4Y80 - chains I and Y of the 34 polymer chains in the assembly; structure by X-ray diffraction, 2.50 A resolution.

# Chain I
Molecule: Proteasome subunit beta type-3
From: Saccharomyces cerevisiae S288c
Notes: EC 3.4.25.1
UniProt: P25451 (PSB3_YEAST); residues 0-204 here correspond to UniProt positions 1-205 (UniProt number = residue number + 1)
Sequence (205 residues; row label = number of the first residue in the row; numbering starts at 0):
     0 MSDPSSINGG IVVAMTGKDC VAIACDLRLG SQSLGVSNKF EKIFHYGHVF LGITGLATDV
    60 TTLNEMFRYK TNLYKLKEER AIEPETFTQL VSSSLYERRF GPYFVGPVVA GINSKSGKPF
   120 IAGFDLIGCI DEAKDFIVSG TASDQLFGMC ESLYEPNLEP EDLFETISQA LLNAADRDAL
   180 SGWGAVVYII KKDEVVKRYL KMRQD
Not modelled in the structure: 0
Curated features (UniProtKB/Swiss-Prot):
  - modified residue: S30 (Phosphoserine)
  - cross-link: K69 (Glycyl lysine isopeptide (Lys-Gly) (interchain with G-Cter in ubiquitin))

# Chain Y
Molecule: Proteasome subunit beta type-5
From: Saccharomyces cerevisiae S288c
Notes: EC 3.4.25.1
UniProt: P30656 (PSB5_YEAST); residues 1-212 here correspond to UniProt positions 76-287 (UniProt number = residue number + 75)
Sequence (212 residues; numbered 1 to 212; the number before each row is that of its first residue):
     1 TTTLAFRFQG GIIVAVDSRA TAGNWVASQT VKKVIEINPF LLGTMAGGAA DCQFWETWLG
    61 SQCRLHELRE KERISVAAAS KILSNLVYQY KGAGLSMGTM ICGYTRKEGP TIYYVDSDGT
   121 RLKGDIFCVG SGQTFAYGVL DSNYKWDLSV EDALYLGKRS ILAAAHRDAY SGGSVNLYHV
   181 TEDGWIYHGN HDVGELFWKV KEEEGSFNNV IG

# Chain I / chain Y interface
Pairs across the interface - 44 pairs, chain I then chain Y:
  L26(I) - I211(Y)  hydrophobic
  R27(I) - A169(Y)
  S32(I) - R167(Y)
  S32(I) - D168(Y)
  S32(I) - A169(Y)  hydrogen bond (backbone-backbone)
  S32(I) - Y170(Y)
  L33(I) - F135(Y)  hydrophobic
  G34(I) - R167(Y)  hydrogen bond (backbone-side chain)
  V35(I) - R167(Y)  hydrogen bond (backbone-side chain)
  N37(I) - N209(Y)  hydrogen bond (side chain-backbone)
  N37(I) - V210(Y)
  K38(I) - N209(Y)  hydrogen bond (side chain-backbone)
  Q144(I) - W25(Y)
  D175(I) - V26(Y)
  R176(I) - W25(Y)
  R176(I) - V26(Y)  hydrogen bond (side chain-backbone)
  R176(I) - A27(Y)  hydrogen bond (side chain-backbone)
  R176(I) - S28(Y)
  D177(I) - N24(Y)
  D177(I) - V26(Y)
  A178(I) - N24(Y)  hydrogen bond (backbone-backbone)
  A178(I) - V26(Y)
  A178(I) - A169(Y)
  A178(I) - Y170(Y)  hydrophobic
  L179(I) - N24(Y)
  W182(I) - H166(Y)  hydrogen bond (side chain-backbone)
  W182(I) - R167(Y)
  Y198(I) - I211(Y)  hydrophobic
  K200(I) - W198(Y)
  M201(I) - W198(Y)
  R202(I) - Q29(Y)
  R202(I) - G173(Y)  hydrogen bond (side chain-backbone)
  R202(I) - D192(Y)  salt bridge
  R202(I) - G194(Y)
  Q203(I) - H166(Y)  hydrogen bond (backbone-side chain)
  Q203(I) - F197(Y)
  Q203(I) - W198(Y)
  Q203(I) - V210(Y)
  D204(I) - R19(Y)  salt bridge
  D204(I) - Q29(Y)
  D204(I) - A165(Y)
  D204(I) - S171(Y)
  D204(I) - G172(Y)
  D204(I) - G173(Y)  hydrogen bond (side chain-backbone)
Also at the interface, not in a pair above, chain I (22 interface residues in all): Q31
Also at the interface, not in a pair above, chain Y (26 interface residues in all): V193, N208

# In short
22 residues of chain I and 26 residues of chain Y are in contact, with 12 hydrogen bonds and 2 salt bridges.
Polar pairs include R202(I)-D192(Y), D204(I)-R19(Y) and G34(I)-R167(Y).
Here chain I is Proteasome subunit beta type-3 and chain Y is Proteasome subunit beta type-5, both from
Saccharomyces cerevisiae S288c. Entry 4Y80 (Yeast 20S proteasome in complex with Ac-LAI-ep) was determined by
X-ray diffraction together with 4Y69, 4Y6A, 4Y6V, 4Y6Z, 4Y70, 4Y74 and 34 further entries from the same study.
